8XCJ - chains Z and J of the 6 polymer chains in the assembly; structure by electron microscopy, 2.98 A resolution.

Chain Z (and J):
Name: Tip attachment protein J
Organism: Escherichia phage Lambda
Notes: chain J of this document is another copy of the same molecule, construct and numbering; everything in this record applies to it too
UniProtKB: P03749 (TIPJ_LAMBD); numbering as in UniProt (aligned over 713-1132)
Amino-acid sequence (420 residues; row label = number of the first residue in the row):
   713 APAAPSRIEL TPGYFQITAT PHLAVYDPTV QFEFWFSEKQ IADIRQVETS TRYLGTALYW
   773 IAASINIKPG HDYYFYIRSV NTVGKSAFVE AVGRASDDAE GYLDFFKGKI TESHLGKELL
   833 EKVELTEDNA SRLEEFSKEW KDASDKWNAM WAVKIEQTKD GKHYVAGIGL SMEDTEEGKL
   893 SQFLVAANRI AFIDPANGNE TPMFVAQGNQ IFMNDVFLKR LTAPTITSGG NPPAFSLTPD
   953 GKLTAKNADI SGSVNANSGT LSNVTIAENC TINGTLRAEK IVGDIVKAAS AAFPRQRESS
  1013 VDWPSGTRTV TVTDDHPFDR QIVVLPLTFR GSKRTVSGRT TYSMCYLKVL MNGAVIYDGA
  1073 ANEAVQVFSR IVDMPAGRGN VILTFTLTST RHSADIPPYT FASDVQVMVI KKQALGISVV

Chain Z / chain J interface:
Contacting residue pairs (273; chain Z residue first):
  F727(Z) - Q919(J)
  K780(Z) - G920(J)
  K780(Z) - Q922(J)
  P781(Z) - Q922(J)  hydrogen bond (backbone-side chain)
  P781(Z) - F924(J)  hydrophobic
  R806(Z) - N943(J)
  D809(Z) - G941(J)
  D809(Z) - G942(J)  hydrogen bond (side chain-backbone)
  A811(Z) - M925(J)
  L815(Z) - P914(J)
  L815(Z) - V917(J)  hydrophobic
  L815(Z) - F924(J)
  L815(Z) - N926(J)
  F818(Z) - R901(J)
  F818(Z) - V917(J)  hydrophobic
  F818(Z) - Q919(J)
  F818(Z) - F924(J)  hydrophobic
  K819(Z) - E912(J)
  K819(Z) - T913(J)
  K819(Z) - P914(J)
  K821(Z) - R901(J)
  I822(Z) - A903(J)  hydrophobic
  I822(Z) - I905(J)  hydrophobic
  I822(Z) - P914(J)  hydrophobic
  T823(Z) - E912(J)
  E833(Z) - E912(J)
  E847(Z) - E847(J)
  S849(Z) - L845(J)
  E851(Z) - S843(J)  hydrogen bond
  K853(Z) - N841(J)
  K858(Z) - N841(J)  hydrogen bond
  K858(Z) - T870(J)  hydrogen bond (side chain-backbone)
  K858(Z) - K871(J)
  W859(Z) - N841(J)  hydrogen bond (side chain-backbone)
  W859(Z) - S843(J)
  W859(Z) - Q869(J)
  N860(Z) - Q869(J)
  A861(Z) - L845(J)  hydrophobic
  A861(Z) - I867(J)  hydrophobic
  A861(Z) - Q869(J)
  M862(Z) - L845(J)
  W863(Z) - L845(J)
  W863(Z) - E847(J)  hydrogen bond
  W863(Z) - V865(J)  hydrophobic
  V877(Z) - P907(J)
  L882(Z) - I867(J)  hydrophobic
  L882(Z) - G879(J)
  L882(Z) - I880(J)  hydrophobic
  M884(Z) - I867(J)  hydrophobic
  M884(Z) - Q869(J)
  M884(Z) - Y876(J)
  D886(Z) - K871(J)
  E889(Z) - K871(J)  hydrogen bond (backbone-side chain)
  G890(Z) - K871(J)
  K891(Z) - Q869(J)  hydrogen bond
  K891(Z) - Y876(J)
  L892(Z) - R901(J)
  S893(Z) - A878(J)
  S893(Z) - A899(J)
  S893(Z) - N900(J)  hydrogen bond
  S893(Z) - R901(J)  hydrogen bond (backbone-backbone)
  Q894(Z) - R901(J)  hydrogen bond
  F895(Z) - I880(J)  hydrophobic
  F895(Z) - V897(J)  hydrophobic
  F895(Z) - A899(J)  hydrophobic
  F895(Z) - R901(J)  hydrogen bond (backbone-backbone)
  F895(Z) - I902(J)
  F895(Z) - A903(J)  hydrogen bond (backbone-backbone)
  L896(Z) - A903(J)
  L896(Z) - I905(J)  hydrophobic
  V897(Z) - A903(J)  hydrogen bond (backbone-backbone)
  V897(Z) - F904(J)
  V897(Z) - I905(J)  hydrogen bond (backbone-backbone)
  A898(Z) - I905(J)
  A899(Z) - I905(J)  hydrogen bond (backbone-backbone)
  A899(Z) - D906(J)
  A899(Z) - P907(J)
  N900(Z) - D906(J)
  N900(Z) - P907(J)
  N900(Z) - A908(J)
  I902(Z) - F904(J)  hydrophobic
  I902(Z) - M915(J)  hydrophobic
  F916(Z) - F904(J)  hydrophobic
  A918(Z) - M915(J)  hydrophobic
  Q919(Z) - D906(J)
  Q919(Z) - M915(J)
  G920(Z) - D906(J)  hydrogen bond (backbone-side chain)
  N921(Z) - T913(J)
  N921(Z) - M915(J)  hydrogen bond (backbone-side chain)
  N921(Z) - N926(J)
  N921(Z) - D927(J)
  Q922(Z) - D927(J)
  Q922(Z) - F929(J)
  I923(Z) - M915(J)
  I923(Z) - D927(J)  hydrogen bond (backbone-backbone)
  I923(Z) - V928(J)
  I923(Z) - F929(J)  hydrogen bond (backbone-backbone)
  F924(Z) - F929(J)
  M925(Z) - V928(J)  hydrophobic
  M925(Z) - F929(J)  hydrogen bond (backbone-backbone)
  M925(Z) - L930(J)
  M925(Z) - K931(J)
  N926(Z) - L930(J)
  N926(Z) - K931(J)
  D927(Z) - R932(J)  salt bridge
  V928(Z) - L930(J)  hydrophobic
  V928(Z) - R932(J)  hydrogen bond (backbone-backbone)
  V928(Z) - L933(J)
  V928(Z) - T934(J)  hydrogen bond (backbone-backbone)
  F929(Z) - P781(J)  hydrophobic
  F929(Z) - D809(J)
  F929(Z) - A811(J)
  F929(Z) - T934(J)
  L930(Z) - A811(J)
  L930(Z) - L933(J)  hydrophobic
  L930(Z) - T934(J)  hydrogen bond (backbone-backbone)
  L930(Z) - A935(J)  hydrophobic
  L930(Z) - P936(J)
  K931(Z) - A811(J)
  K931(Z) - E812(J)  salt bridge
  K931(Z) - P936(J)
  K931(Z) - T937(J)
  R932(Z) - T937(J)
  L933(Z) - L933(J)  hydrophobic
  L933(Z) - T937(J)  hydrogen bond (backbone-backbone)
  L933(Z) - I938(J)
  L933(Z) - T939(J)  hydrogen bond (backbone-backbone)
  T934(Z) - T939(J)
  T934(Z) - G941(J)
  A935(Z) - T939(J)  hydrogen bond (backbone-backbone)
  A935(Z) - S940(J)
  A935(Z) - F947(J)
  P936(Z) - S940(J)
  P936(Z) - F947(J)
  I938(Z) - I938(J)  hydrophobic
  I938(Z) - F947(J)  hydrophobic
  L949(Z) - F947(J)  hydrophobic
  T950(Z) - F947(J)
  P951(Z) - A946(J)
  D952(Z) - K958(J)
  G953(Z) - A946(J)
  G953(Z) - A957(J)
  G953(Z) - K958(J)  hydrogen bond (backbone-backbone)
  G953(Z) - N959(J)  hydrogen bond (backbone-backbone)
  K954(Z) - N959(J)
  K954(Z) - D961(J)  salt bridge
  L955(Z) - L955(J)  hydrophobic
  L955(Z) - N959(J)  hydrogen bond (backbone-backbone)
  L955(Z) - A960(J)
  L955(Z) - D961(J)  hydrogen bond (backbone-backbone)
  T956(Z) - D961(J)
  A957(Z) - D961(J)  hydrogen bond (backbone-backbone)
  A957(Z) - I962(J)
  A957(Z) - S963(J)  hydrogen bond (backbone-backbone)
  K958(Z) - I962(J)
  K958(Z) - S963(J)
  K958(Z) - G964(J)  hydrogen bond (backbone-backbone)
  K958(Z) - S965(J)
  N959(Z) - I962(J)
  N959(Z) - S965(J)  hydrogen bond
  A960(Z) - I962(J)  hydrophobic
  A960(Z) - S965(J)  hydrogen bond (backbone-backbone)
  A960(Z) - V966(J)
  A960(Z) - N967(J)  hydrogen bond (backbone-backbone)
  D961(Z) - N967(J)
  I962(Z) - N967(J)  hydrogen bond (backbone-backbone)
  I962(Z) - A968(J)
  I962(Z) - N969(J)  hydrogen bond (backbone-backbone)
  S963(Z) - N969(J)
  G964(Z) - N969(J)  hydrogen bond (backbone-backbone)
  G964(Z) - S970(J)  hydrogen bond (backbone-backbone)
  S965(Z) - S970(J)
  V966(Z) - A968(J)  hydrophobic
  V966(Z) - S970(J)  hydrogen bond (backbone-backbone)
  V966(Z) - G971(J)
  V966(Z) - T972(J)  hydrogen bond (backbone-backbone)
  N967(Z) - T972(J)  hydrogen bond
  A968(Z) - T972(J)  hydrogen bond (backbone-backbone)
  A968(Z) - L973(J)
  A968(Z) - S974(J)
  N969(Z) - S974(J)  hydrogen bond (backbone-backbone)
  N969(Z) - N975(J)  hydrogen bond (backbone-backbone)
  S970(Z) - L973(J)
  S970(Z) - N975(J)
  G971(Z) - L973(J)
  G971(Z) - N975(J)  hydrogen bond (backbone-backbone)
  G971(Z) - V976(J)
  G971(Z) - T977(J)  hydrogen bond (backbone-backbone)
  T972(Z) - T977(J)
  L973(Z) - T977(J)  hydrogen bond (backbone-backbone)
  L973(Z) - I978(J)
  L973(Z) - A979(J)  hydrogen bond (backbone-backbone)
  S974(Z) - I978(J)
  S974(Z) - A979(J)
  S974(Z) - E980(J)  hydrogen bond (backbone-backbone)
  N975(Z) - E980(J)  hydrogen bond
  N975(Z) - N981(J)
  V976(Z) - I978(J)  hydrophobic
  V976(Z) - N981(J)  hydrogen bond (backbone-backbone)
  V976(Z) - C982(J)
  V976(Z) - T983(J)  hydrogen bond (backbone-backbone)
  T977(Z) - T983(J)
  I978(Z) - T983(J)  hydrogen bond (backbone-backbone)
  I978(Z) - I984(J)
  I978(Z) - N985(J)  hydrogen bond (backbone-backbone)
  E980(Z) - I984(J)
  E980(Z) - G986(J)
  N981(Z) - T987(J)  hydrogen bond (side chain-backbone)
  C982(Z) - I984(J)  hydrophobic
  C982(Z) - T987(J)  hydrogen bond (backbone-backbone)
  C982(Z) - L988(J)
  C982(Z) - R989(J)  hydrogen bond (backbone-backbone)
  T983(Z) - R989(J)
  I984(Z) - L988(J)  hydrophobic
  I984(Z) - R989(J)  hydrogen bond (backbone-backbone)
  I984(Z) - A990(J)
  I984(Z) - E991(J)
  N985(Z) - E991(J)
  G986(Z) - E991(J)
  G986(Z) - K992(J)  hydrogen bond (backbone-backbone)
  T987(Z) - K992(J)
  T987(Z) - V994(J)
  L988(Z) - A990(J)  hydrophobic
  L988(Z) - K992(J)  hydrogen bond (backbone-backbone)
  L988(Z) - I993(J)
  L988(Z) - V994(J)  hydrogen bond (backbone-backbone)
  R989(Z) - P1029(J)
  A990(Z) - G995(J)
  E991(Z) - D996(J)
  K992(Z) - L1127(J)
  I993(Z) - I993(J)  hydrophobic
  I993(Z) - D996(J)
  I997(Z) - I997(J)  hydrophobic
  V998(Z) - V998(J)
  K999(Z) - D996(J)  salt bridge
  K999(Z) - I1129(J)
  A1000(Z) - V998(J)  hydrophobic
  A1000(Z) - I1122(J)  hydrophobic
  A1000(Z) - I1129(J)
  A1001(Z) - I1122(J)  hydrophobic
  A1001(Z) - I1129(J)  hydrophobic
  S1002(Z) - Q1033(J)
  S1002(Z) - V1035(J)
  S1002(Z) - I1083(J)
  S1002(Z) - I1122(J)
  S1002(Z) - V1131(J)
  A1003(Z) - I1083(J)  hydrophobic
  A1003(Z) - V1131(J)  hydrophobic
  R1020(Z) - V1132(J)
  T1021(Z) - S1130(J)
  T1021(Z) - V1131(J)
  T1021(Z) - V1132(J)  hydrogen bond (backbone-backbone)
  V1022(Z) - I1129(J)  hydrophobic
  V1022(Z) - S1130(J)
  T1023(Z) - G1128(J)
  T1023(Z) - I1129(J)
  T1023(Z) - S1130(J)  hydrogen bond (backbone-backbone)
  V1024(Z) - G1128(J)
  T1025(Z) - L1127(J)  hydrogen bond (side chain-backbone)
  T1025(Z) - G1128(J)  hydrogen bond (side chain-backbone)
  P1038(Z) - P1038(J)
  R1042(Z) - A1076(J)
  R1042(Z) - V1077(J)  hydrogen bond (side chain-backbone)
  V1077(Z) - V1077(J)  hydrophobic
  F1113(Z) - V1079(J)
  S1115(Z) - S1081(J)
  D1116(Z) - S1081(J)  hydrogen bond (backbone-side chain)
  D1116(Z) - R1082(J)
  Q1118(Z) - V1036(J)
  Q1118(Z) - L1037(J)
  Q1118(Z) - P1038(J)
  Q1118(Z) - S1081(J)
  V1121(Z) - I1129(J)  hydrophobic
Interface residues without a listed pair, chain Z (142 interface residues in all): H783, Y814, D816, L832, K850, D857, E888, F904, A979, A1004, T1019, D1027, L1037, T1040, V1119, M1120
Interface residues without a listed pair, chain J (129 interface residues in all): G782, D810, D840, W863, V877, N911, F916, Q1078, M1120

Overview:
142 residues of chain Z face 129 of chain J across their interface; the contacts include 71 hydrogen bonds and
4 salt bridges. Polar contacts include D927(Z)-R932(J), K931(Z)-E812(J) and K954(Z)-D961(J).
Chain Z and chain J are both Tip attachment protein J (Escherichia phage Lambda); the structure, Open State of
central tail fiber of bacteriophage lambda upon binding to LamB (gpJ713-LamB complex), was determined by
electron microscopy, deposited together with 8XCG, 8XCI and 8XCK.
